4QBG - chain B; structure by X-ray diffraction, 1.37 A resolution.

# Chain B
Protein: Adenylate kinase
Organism: Bacillus subtilis
Notes: EC 2.7.4.3
Reference sequence: P16304 (KAD_BACSU); residue numbers follow UniProt; this construct covers 1-217
Amino-acid sequence (217 residues; numbered 1 to 217; the number before each row is that of its first residue):
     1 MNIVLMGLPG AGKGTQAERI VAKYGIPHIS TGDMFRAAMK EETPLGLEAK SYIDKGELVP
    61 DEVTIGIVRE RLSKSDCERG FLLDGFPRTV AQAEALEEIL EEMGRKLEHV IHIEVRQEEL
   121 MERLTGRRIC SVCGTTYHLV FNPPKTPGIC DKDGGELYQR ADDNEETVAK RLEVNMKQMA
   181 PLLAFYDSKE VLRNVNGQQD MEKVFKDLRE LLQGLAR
Differences from the reference sequence: engineered mutation Ile-3 (Leu in P16304), Ala-17 (Gly in P16304), Ala-22 (Glu in P16304), Lys-23 (Asp in P16304), Arg-69 (Lys in P16304), Ser-73 (Gly in P16304), Ser-75 (Asp in P16304), Met-103 (Tyr in P16304), Arg-105 (Lys in P16304), Lys-106 (Pro in P16304), Leu-107 (Ile in P16304), Glu-108 (Asp in P16304), His-109 (Tyr in P16304), His-112 (Asn in P16304), Arg-116 (Asp in P16304), Gln-117 (Lys in P16304), Glu-118 (Asp in P16304), Glu-119 (Val in P16304), Ala-169 (Ser in P16304), Met-179 (Thr in P16304), Ala-180 (Gln in P16304), Ala-184 (Asp in P16304), Asp-187 (Ser in P16304), Ser-188 (Glu in P16304), Glu-190 (Gly in P16304), Val-191 (Tyr in P16304), Arg-193 (Ala in P16304), Met-201 (Ile in P16304), Glu-202 (Gln in P16304), Lys-203 (Asp in P16304), Phe-205 (Tyr in P16304), Lys-206 (Ala in P16304), Leu-208 (Val in P16304), Arg-209 (Lys in P16304), Glu-210 (Asp in P16304), Gln-213 (Gly in P16304), Ala-216 (Lys in P16304), Arg-217 (Lys in P16304)
Bound ions: Zn2+: Cys-130, Cys-133, Cys-150, Asp-153
Small-molecule neighbours: bis(adenosine)-5'-pentaphosphate (AP5): Leu-8, Pro-9, Gly-10, Ala-11, Gly-12, Lys-13, Gly-14, Thr-15, Ser-30, Thr-31, Gly-32, Asp-33, Phe-35, Arg-36, Tyr-52, Ile-53, Glu-57, Leu-58, Val-59, Thr-64, Gly-85, Phe-86, Arg-88, Gln-92, Arg-123, Leu-124, Arg-127, His-138, Arg-171, Gly-197, Gln-199, Asp-200, Met-201, Val-204
UniProt features mapped onto this chain:
  - region: Ser-30 to Val-59 (NMP), Gly-126 to Asp-163 (LID)
  - binding site (ATP): Gly-10 to Thr-15, Arg-127, Thr-136, Tyr-137, Gln-199
  - binding site (AMP): Thr-31, Arg-36, Glu-57 to Val-59, Gly-85 to Arg-88, Gln-92, Arg-160, Arg-171
  - binding site (Zn(2+)): Cys-130, Cys-133, Cys-150, Asp-153
Reported in the primary citation:
  - mutagenesis - H109Y/R193V/L211I: increased stability

# In short
Chain B binds bis(adenosine)-5'-pentaphosphate. Cys-130, Cys-133, Cys-150 and Asp-153 coordinate Zn2+. Curated
annotation (UniProt) lists 10 ATP-binding residues, 12 AMP-binding residues and 4 Zn2+-binding residues. The
paper reports that H109Y/R193V/L211I increase stability.
Chain B is Adenylate kinase (Bacillus subtilis); the structure, Crystal structure of a stable adenylate kinase
variant AKlse4, was determined by X-ray diffraction, deposited together with 4QBF, 4QBH, 4QBI and 3DL0.
